8C3V - chains L and R of the 4 polymer chains in the assembly; structure by X-ray diffraction, 2.74 A resolution.

== Chain L ==
Molecule: BA.2-13 light chain
Source organism: Homo sapiens
Chain sequence (213 residues; each row starts with the number of its first residue):
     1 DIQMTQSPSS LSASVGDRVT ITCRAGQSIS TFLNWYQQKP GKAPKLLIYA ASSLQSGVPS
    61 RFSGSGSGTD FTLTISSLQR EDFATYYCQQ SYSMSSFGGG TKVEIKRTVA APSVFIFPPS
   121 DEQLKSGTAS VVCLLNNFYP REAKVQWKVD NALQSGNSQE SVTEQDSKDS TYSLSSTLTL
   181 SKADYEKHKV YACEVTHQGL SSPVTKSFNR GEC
Not modelled in the structure: 213
Disulfides: Cys-23/Cys-88, Cys-133/Cys-193

== Chain R ==
Molecule: Spike protein S1
Source organism: Severe acute respiratory syndrome coronavirus 2
UniProt: P0DTC2 (SPIKE_SARS2); numbering as in UniProt (aligned over 333-528)
Chain sequence (202 residues; numbered 327 to 528; the number before each row is that of its first residue):
   327 HHHHHHTNLC PFGEVFNATR FASVYAWNRK RISNCVADYS VLYNSASFST FKCYGVSPTK
   387 LNDLCFTNVY ADSFVIRGDE VRQIAPGQTG KIADYNYKLP DDFTGCVIAW NSNNLDSKVG
   447 GNYNYRYRLF RKSNLKPFER DISTEIYQAG SKPCNGVEGF NCYFPLQSYG FQPTNGVGYQ
   507 PYRVVVLSFE LLHAPATVCG KK
Not modelled in the structure: 327-328, 526-528
Construct notes: expression tag (327-332); conflict Arg-452 (Leu in P0DTC2), Lys-478 (Thr in P0DTC2), Lys-527 (Pro in P0DTC2)
Curated features (UniProtKB/Swiss-Prot):
  - region: Arg-403 to Asp-405 (Integrin-binding motif), Asn-448 to Tyr-451, Tyr-453 to Phe-456 (Immunodominant HLA epitope recognized by the CD8+)
  - glycosylation: Asn-343 (N-linked (GlcNAc...) (complex) asparagine)
Disulfides: Cys-336/Cys-361, Cys-379/Cys-432, Cys-391/Cys-525, Cys-480/Cys-488
Glycans and other covalent adducts: N-acetylglucosamine (NAG) linked to Asn-343

== How chain L and chain R interact ==
Residue-residue contacts (15; chain L residue first):
  Ser-30(L) with Asn-440(R); Leu-441(R), hydrogen bond (side chain-backbone)
  Thr-31(L) with Arg-346(R), hydrogen bond
  Phe-32(L) with Arg-346(R); Leu-441(R); Ser-443(R); Lys-444(R)
  Ala-50(L) with Thr-345(R); Arg-346(R)
  Ser-52(L) with Thr-345(R)
  Ser-91(L) with Lys-444(R), hydrogen bond (backbone-side chain)
  Tyr-92(L) with Ser-443(R); Lys-444(R); Val-445(R); Pro-499(R)
Interface residues without a listed pair, chain L (8 interface residues in all): Ser-93
Interface residues without a listed pair, chain R (11 interface residues in all): Asp-442, Asn-448, Asn-450
From the paper, about this interface:
  - epitope / paratope residues, chain R: Arg-346(R)

== Summary ==
The interface between chain L and chain R involves 8 residues on one side and 11 on the other, with 3 hydrogen
bonds. Polar pairs include Ser-30(L)/Leu-441(R), Thr-31(L)/Arg-346(R) and Ser-91(L)/Lys-444(R). From the
paper: the epitope/paratope residue Arg-346(R).
Here chain L is BA.2-13 light chain (Homo sapiens) and chain R is Spike protein S1 (Severe acute respiratory
syndrome coronavirus 2). Entry 8C3V (SARS-CoV-2 Delta-RBD complexed with BA.2-13 Fab and C1 nanobody) was
determined by X-ray diffraction (same publication as 8BBO).
